8V7D - chains A and T of the 3 polymer chains in the assembly; structure by X-ray diffraction, 1.95 A resolution.

Chain A:
Name: DNA polymerase eta
From: Homo sapiens
Notes: EC 2.7.7.7
UniProtKB: Q9Y253 (POLH_HUMAN); residue numbers follow UniProt; this construct covers 1-432
Sequence (435 residues; each row starts with the number of its first residue; numbers below 1 keep their minus sign (Gly-2 is residue -2)):
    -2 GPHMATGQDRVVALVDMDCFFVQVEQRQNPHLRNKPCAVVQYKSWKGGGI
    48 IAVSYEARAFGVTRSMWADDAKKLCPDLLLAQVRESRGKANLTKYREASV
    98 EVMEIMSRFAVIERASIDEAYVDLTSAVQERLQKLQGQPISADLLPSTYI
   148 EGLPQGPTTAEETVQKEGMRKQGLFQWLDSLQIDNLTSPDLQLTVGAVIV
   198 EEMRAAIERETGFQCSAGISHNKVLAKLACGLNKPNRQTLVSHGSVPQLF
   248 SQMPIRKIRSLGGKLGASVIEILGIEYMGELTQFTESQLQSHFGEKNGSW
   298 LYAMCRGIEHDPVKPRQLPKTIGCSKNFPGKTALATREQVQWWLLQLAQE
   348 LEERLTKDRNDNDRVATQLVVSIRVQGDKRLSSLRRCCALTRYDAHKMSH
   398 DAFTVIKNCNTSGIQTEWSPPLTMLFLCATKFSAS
Not modelled in the structure: 155-159
Sequence notes: expression tag (-2 to 0)
Bound ions: Ca2+: Asp13, Met14, Asp115 (together with CTP); K+: Asp13, Asp115, Glu116 (together with CTP) (shared with 1 residue of chain P)
Ligand contacts: CTP (cytidine-5'-triphosphate): Asp13, Met14, Asp15, Cys16, Phe17, Phe18, Ala49, Tyr52, Arg55, Arg61, Ile114, Asp115, Lys231
Curated features (UniProtKB/Swiss-Prot):
  - binding site (Mg(2+)): Asp13, Met14, Asp115, Glu116
  - binding site (Mn(2+)): Asp13, Met14, Asp115, Glu116
  - binding site (a 2'-deoxyribonucleoside 5'-triphosphate): Arg61
Reported in the primary citation:
  - specificity-determining residues: Phe18, Tyr92

Chain T:
Molecule: 12-nt DNA strand
Sequence (12 nucleotides; row label = number of the first residue in the row):
     1 CATGATGACGCT
Ligand contacts: CTP (cytidine-5'-triphosphate): DT3, DG4, DA5

Chain A / chain T interface:
Pairs across the interface (37; chain A residue first):
  Gln38(A) - DG4(T)  hydrogen bond to the sugar
  Gln38(A) - DA5(T)  sugar contact
  Tyr39(A) - DG4(T)  phosphate contact
  Tyr39(A) - DA5(T)  hydrogen bond to the phosphate
  Trp42(A) - DA2(T)  stacking on the base
  Arg61(A) - DT3(T)  base contact
  Ser62(A) - DT3(T)  base contact
  Trp64(A) - DA2(T)  phosphate contact
  Lys86(A) - DT6(T)  salt bridge to the phosphate
  Leu89(A) - DA5(T)  phosphate contact
  Arg93(A) - DT6(T)  salt bridge to the phosphate
  Lys293(A) - DG10(T)  salt bridge to the phosphate
  Lys311(A) - DC9(T)  phosphate contact
  Arg313(A) - DA8(T)  salt bridge to the phosphate
  Arg313(A) - DC9(T)  salt bridge to the phosphate
  Pro316(A) - DA8(T)  phosphate contact
  Lys317(A) - DA8(T)  hydrogen bond to the phosphate
  Lys317(A) - DC9(T)  salt bridge to the phosphate
  Thr318(A) - DG7(T)  phosphate contact
  Thr318(A) - DA8(T)  hydrogen bond to the phosphate
  Ile319(A) - DG7(T)  phosphate contact
  Gly320(A) - DT6(T)  sugar contact
  Gly320(A) - DG7(T)  hydrogen bond to the phosphate
  Cys321(A) - DT6(T)  phosphate contact
  Ser322(A) - DA5(T)  sugar contact
  Ser322(A) - DT6(T)  hydrogen bond to the phosphate
  Lys323(A) - DA5(T)  phosphate contact
  Asn324(A) - DG4(T)  hydrogen bond to the phosphate
  Asn324(A) - DA5(T)  hydrogen bond to the phosphate
  Pro326(A) - DC1(T)  phosphate contact
  Pro326(A) - DA2(T)  sugar contact
  Pro326(A) - DG4(T)  phosphate contact
  Gly327(A) - DC1(T)  hydrogen bond to the phosphate
  Gly327(A) - DA2(T)  phosphate contact
  Thr329(A) - DA2(T)  base contact
  Arg351(A) - DT6(T)  salt bridge to the phosphate
  Arg351(A) - DG7(T)  salt bridge to the phosphate
Also at the interface, not in a pair above, chain A (32 interface residues in all): Ile47, Ile48, Ala87, Arg111, Leu315, Glu347, Phe423

In short:
Chain A and chain T form an interface of 32 and 10 residues respectively; the contacts include 9 hydrogen
bonds, 8 salt bridges and 1 aromatic stacking contact. Polar pairs include Gln38(A)-DG4(T), Tyr39(A)-DA5(T)
and Lys317(A)-DA8(T). CTP is bound between chain A and chain T. The paper reports specificity determinants
Phe18(A) and Tyr92(A).
Here chain A is DNA polymerase eta (Homo sapiens) and chain T is a 12-nt DNA strand. Entry 8V7D (Human DNA
polymerase eta-DNA-dT primer rCTP insertion ternary complex at pH7.0 (K+ MES) with 1 Ca2+ ...) was determined
by X-ray diffraction, deposited together with 8V7A, 8V7B, 8V7C, 8V7E, 8V7F, 8V7G and 4 further entries.
